8HWA - chains A and B of the 8 polymer chains in the assembly; structure by electron microscopy, 3.70 A resolution.

Chain A (and B):
Protein: Primase D5
Organism: Monkeypox virus
Notes: chain B of this document is another copy of the same molecule, construct and numbering; everything in this record applies to it too
Reference sequence: Q5IXS3 (Q5IXS3_MONPV); numbering as in UniProt (aligned over 1-785)
Amino-acid sequence (785 residues; each row starts with the number of its first residue):
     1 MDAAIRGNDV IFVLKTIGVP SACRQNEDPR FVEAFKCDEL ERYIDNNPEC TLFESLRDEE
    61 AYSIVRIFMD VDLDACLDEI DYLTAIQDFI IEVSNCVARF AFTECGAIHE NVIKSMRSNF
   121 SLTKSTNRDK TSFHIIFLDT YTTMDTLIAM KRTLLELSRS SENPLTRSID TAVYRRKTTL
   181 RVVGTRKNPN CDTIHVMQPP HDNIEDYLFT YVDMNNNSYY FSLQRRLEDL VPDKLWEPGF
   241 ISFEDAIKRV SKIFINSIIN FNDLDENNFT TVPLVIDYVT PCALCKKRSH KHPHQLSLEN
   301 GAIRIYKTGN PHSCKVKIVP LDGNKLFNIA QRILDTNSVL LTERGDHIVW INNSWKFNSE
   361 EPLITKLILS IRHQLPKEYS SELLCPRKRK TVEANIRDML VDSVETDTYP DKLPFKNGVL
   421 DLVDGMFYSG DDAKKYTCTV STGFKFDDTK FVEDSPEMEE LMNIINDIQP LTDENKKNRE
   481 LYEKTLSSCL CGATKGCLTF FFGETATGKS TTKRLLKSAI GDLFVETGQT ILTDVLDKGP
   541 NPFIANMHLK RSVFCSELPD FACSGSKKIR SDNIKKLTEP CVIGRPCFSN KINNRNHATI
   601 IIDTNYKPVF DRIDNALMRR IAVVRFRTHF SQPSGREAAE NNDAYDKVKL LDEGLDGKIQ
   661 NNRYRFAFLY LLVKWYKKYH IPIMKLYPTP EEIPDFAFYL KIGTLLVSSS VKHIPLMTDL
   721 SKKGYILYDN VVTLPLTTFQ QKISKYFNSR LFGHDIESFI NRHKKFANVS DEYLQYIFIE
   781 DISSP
Not modelled in the structure: 701-785 (chain B: 1-322, 702-785)
Bound ions: Mg2+: S510 (together with ATP)
Small-molecule neighbours:
  - ATP (adenosine-5'-triphosphate), molecule 1: I17, D70, D72, K130, S132, H134, R175, L180, R181, K187, H195
  - ATP, molecule 2: I464, D467, E504, T505, A506, T507, G508, K509, S510, T511, R514, E557, N605, F630, L650, L651, D652, L655, D656

Interface between chain A and chain B:
Residue-residue contacts - 44 pairs, chain A then chain B:
  I351(A) - V401(B)  hydrophobic
  N352(A) - V401(B)
  N352(A) - D402(B)
  T365(A) - D398(B)  hydrogen bond
  K366(A) - R397(B)
  K366(A) - D398(B)
  K366(A) - L400(B)  hydrogen bond (side chain-backbone)
  L369(A) - F327(B)  hydrophobic
  L369(A) - D398(B)
  L384(A) - F327(B)  hydrophobic
  L384(A) - N395(B)
  P386(A) - T391(B)
  P386(A) - N395(B)
  R389(A) - N395(B)  hydrogen bond
  R389(A) - D398(B)  salt bridge
  T505(A) - N615(B)
  T505(A) - A616(B)
  K513(A) - E579(B)  salt bridge
  R514(A) - P580(B)
  E526(A) - I583(B)
  G528(A) - D537(B)
  Q529(A) - D537(B)  hydrogen bond (backbone-side chain)
  T530(A) - D537(B)
  D534(A) - K538(B)  salt bridge
  P542(A) - R585(B)
  P542(A) - N590(B)
  F543(A) - D537(B)
  F543(A) - I583(B)  hydrophobic
  F543(A) - R585(B)
  F543(A) - I592(B)  hydrophobic
  N546(A) - I592(B)
  E557(A) - K575(B)  salt bridge
  E557(A) - K576(B)
  P559(A) - D572(B)
  D560(A) - R612(B)  salt bridge
  F561(A) - R612(B)
  A562(A) - R612(B)
  C563(A) - R612(B)  hydrogen bond
  P586(A) - N590(B)
  C587(A) - R585(B)  hydrogen bond
  C587(A) - N590(B)  hydrogen bond (backbone-side chain)
  N605(A) - A616(B)
  Y606(A) - D614(B)  hydrogen bond
  E653(A) - K685(B)
Interface residues without a listed pair, chain A (41 interface residues in all): L83, Q87, K356, E361, R372, K416, A506, T527, S556, S566, F588
Interface residues without a listed pair, chain B (34 interface residues in all): N324, R387, K388, A394, M399, C581, F588, S589, R619, I683

Summary:
Chain A and chain B form an interface of 41 and 34 residues respectively, with 8 hydrogen bonds and 5 salt
bridges. Among the polar pairs are R389(A)-D398(B), K513(A)-E579(B) and D534(A)-K538(B). Bound to chain A:
ATP.
Chain A and chain B are both Primase D5 (Monkeypox virus); the structure, D5 ATP-ADP-Apo-ssDNA IS1, was
determined by electron microscopy (same publication as 8HWB, 8HWF and 8HWG).
